Entry 6VXC (X-ray diffraction, 2.05 A resolution); this record covers chain A.

Chain A:
Protein: Trans-4-hydroxy-L-proline dehydratase
From: Clostridioides difficile 70-100-2010
Notes: EC 4.2.1.172
UniProt: A0A031WDE4 (HYPD_CLODI); residue numbers follow UniProt; this construct covers 1-789
Amino-acid sequence (809 residues; numbered -19 to 789; the number before each row is that of its first residue; numbers below 1 keep their minus sign (Met-19 is residue -19)):
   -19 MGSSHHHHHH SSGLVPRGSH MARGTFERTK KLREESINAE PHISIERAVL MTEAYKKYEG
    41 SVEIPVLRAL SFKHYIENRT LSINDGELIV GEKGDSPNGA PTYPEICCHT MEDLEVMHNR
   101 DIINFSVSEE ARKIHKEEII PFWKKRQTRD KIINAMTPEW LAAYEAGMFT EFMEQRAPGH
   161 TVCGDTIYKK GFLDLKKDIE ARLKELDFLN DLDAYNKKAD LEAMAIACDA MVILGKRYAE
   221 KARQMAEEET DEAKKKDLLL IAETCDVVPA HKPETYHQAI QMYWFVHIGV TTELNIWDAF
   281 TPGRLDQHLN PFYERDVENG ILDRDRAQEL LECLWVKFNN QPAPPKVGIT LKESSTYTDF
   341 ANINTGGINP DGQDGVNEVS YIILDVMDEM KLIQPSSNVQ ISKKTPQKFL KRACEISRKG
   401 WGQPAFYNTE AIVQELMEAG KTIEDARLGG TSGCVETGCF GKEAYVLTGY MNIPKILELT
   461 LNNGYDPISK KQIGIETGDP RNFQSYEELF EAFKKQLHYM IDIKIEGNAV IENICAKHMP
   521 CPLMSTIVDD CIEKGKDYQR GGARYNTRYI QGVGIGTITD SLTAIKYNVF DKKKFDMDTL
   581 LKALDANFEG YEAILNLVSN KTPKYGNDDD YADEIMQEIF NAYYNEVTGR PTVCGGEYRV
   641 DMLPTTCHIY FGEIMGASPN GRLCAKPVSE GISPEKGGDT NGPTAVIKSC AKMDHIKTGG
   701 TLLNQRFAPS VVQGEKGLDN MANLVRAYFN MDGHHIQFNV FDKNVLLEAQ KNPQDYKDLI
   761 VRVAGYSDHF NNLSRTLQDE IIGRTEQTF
Not modelled in the structure: -19 to 0
Sequence notes: initiating methionine (-19); expression tag (-18 to 0)
Curated features (UniProtKB/Swiss-Prot):
  - active site: Cys434 (Cysteine radical intermediate), Glu436 (Proton acceptor)
  - modified residue: Gly765 (Glycine radical)
What the authors report for this chain:
  - catalytic residues: His160, Asp278, Asp339, Glu436 (proposed by the authors, not directly observed)

In short:
UniProt lists active-site residues Cys434 and Glu436. The paper reports catalytic residues His160, Asp278 and
Asp339 among others.
Chain A is Trans-4-hydroxy-L-proline dehydratase (Clostridioides difficile 70-100-2010); the structure,
Crystal structure of hydroxyproline dehydratase (HypD) from Clostridioides difficile, was determined by X-ray
diffraction, deposited together with 6VXE.
